PDB entry 7O4V | X-ray diffraction, 2.42 A resolution | chains B and D of the 4 polymer chains in the assembly

== Chain B ==
Protein: 3-hydroxyacyl-CoA dehydrogenase
Source organism: Mycobacterium tuberculosis H37Rv
Notes: EC 1.1.1.35
Reference sequence: O53872 (O53872_MYCTU); numbering as in UniProt (aligned over 1-720)
Amino-acid sequence (736 residues; each row starts with the number of its first residue; numbers below 1 keep their minus sign (Met-15 is residue -15)):
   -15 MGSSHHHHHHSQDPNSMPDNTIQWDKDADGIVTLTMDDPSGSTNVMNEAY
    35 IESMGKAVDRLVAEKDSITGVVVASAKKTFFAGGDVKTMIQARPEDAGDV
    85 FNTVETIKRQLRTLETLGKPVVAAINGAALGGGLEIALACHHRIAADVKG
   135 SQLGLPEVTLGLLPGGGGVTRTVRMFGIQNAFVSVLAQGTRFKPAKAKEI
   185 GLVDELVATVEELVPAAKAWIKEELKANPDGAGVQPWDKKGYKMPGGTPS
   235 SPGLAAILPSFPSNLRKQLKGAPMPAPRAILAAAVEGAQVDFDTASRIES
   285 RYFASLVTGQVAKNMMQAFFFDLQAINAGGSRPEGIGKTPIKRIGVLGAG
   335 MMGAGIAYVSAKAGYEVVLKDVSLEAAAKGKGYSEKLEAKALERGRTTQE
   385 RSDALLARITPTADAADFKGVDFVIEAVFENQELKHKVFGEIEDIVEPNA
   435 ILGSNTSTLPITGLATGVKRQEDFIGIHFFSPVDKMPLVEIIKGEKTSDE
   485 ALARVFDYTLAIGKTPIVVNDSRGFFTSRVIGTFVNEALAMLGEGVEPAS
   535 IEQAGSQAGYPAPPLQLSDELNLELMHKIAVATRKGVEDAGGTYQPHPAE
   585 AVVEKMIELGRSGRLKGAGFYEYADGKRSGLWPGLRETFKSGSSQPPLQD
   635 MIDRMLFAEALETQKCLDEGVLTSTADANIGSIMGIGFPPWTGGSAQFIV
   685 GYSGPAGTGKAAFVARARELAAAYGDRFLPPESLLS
Unresolved in the structure: -15 to -14, -4 to 0
Sequence notes: initiating methionine (-15); expression tag (-14 to 0)
Ligand contacts: NAD (nicotinamide-adenine-dinucleotide): Gly332, Ala333, Gly334, Met335, Met336, Gly337, Lys354, Asp355, Val356, Ala360, Glu410, Ala411, Val412, Phe413, Glu414, Leu418, Lys419, Lys421, Val422, Asn439, Thr440, Ser441, His462, Phe463
Reported in the primary citation:
  - catalytic residues: Ser512
  - catalytic residues: Glu119, Glu141, His462 (citing earlier work)

== Chain D ==
Protein: Putative acyltransferase Rv0859
Source organism: Mycobacterium tuberculosis (strain ATCC 25618 / H37Rv)
Notes: EC 2.3.1.-
Reference sequence: O53871 (Y0859_MYCTU); residues 1-403 here = UniProt positions 1-403
Amino-acid sequence (403 residues; row label = number of the first residue in the row):
     1 MSEEAFIYEAIRTPRGKQKNGSLHEVKPLSLVVGLIDELRKRHPDLDENL
    51 ISDVILGCVSPVGDQGGDIARAAVLASGMPVTSGGVQLNRFCASGLEAVN
   101 TAAQKVRSGWDDLVLAGGVESMSRVPMGSDGGAMGLDPATNYDVMFVPQS
   151 IGADLIATIEGFSREDVDAYALRSQQKAAEAWSGGYFAKSVVPVRDQNGL
   201 LILDHDEHMRPDTTKEGLAKLKPAFEGLAALGGFDDVALQKYHWVEKINH
   251 VHTGGNSSGIVDGAALVMIGSAAAGKLQGLTPRARIVATATSGADPVIML
   301 TGPTPATRKVLDRAGLTVDDIDLFELNEAFASVVLKFQKDLNIPDEKLNV
   351 NGGAIAMGHPLGATGAMILGTMVDELERRNARRALITLCIGGGMGVATII
   401 ERV
Unresolved in the structure: 226-227
Reported in the primary citation:
  - catalytic residues: Cys92, His359 (citing earlier work)

== How chain B and chain D interact ==
Residue-residue contacts (44):
  Pro233(B) - Leu136(D)  hydrophobic
  Ala240(B) - Leu231(D)
  Pro243(B) - Asn141(D)  hydrogen bond (backbone-side chain)
  Ser244(B) - Leu231(D)
  Pro246(B) - Pro138(D)  hydrophobic
  Pro246(B) - Asn141(D)
  Pro246(B) - Tyr142(D)
  Ser247(B) - Gly232(D)  hydrogen bond (side chain-backbone)
  Ser247(B) - Gly233(D)
  Ser247(B) - Phe234(D)
  Ser247(B) - Val237(D)
  Asn248(B) - Gly232(D)
  Asn248(B) - Gly233(D)
  Leu249(B) - Tyr142(D)  hydrophobic
  Arg250(B) - Tyr142(D)  hydrogen bond (side chain-backbone)
  Arg250(B) - Met145(D)
  Arg250(B) - Gln240(D)  hydrogen bond (backbone-side chain)
  Lys251(B) - Gly233(D)
  Lys251(B) - Asp236(D)  salt bridge
  Leu253(B) - Tyr142(D)
  Lys254(B) - Gln240(D)
  Gly255(B) - Gln240(D)
  Arg262(B) - Ala139(D)  hydrogen bond (side chain-backbone)
  Arg262(B) - Tyr142(D)
  Arg262(B) - Asp143(D)  salt bridge
  Leu265(B) - Pro138(D)  hydrophobic
  Ala266(B) - Ala139(D)  hydrophobic
  Val269(B) - Leu136(D)
  Val269(B) - Pro138(D)  hydrophobic
  Glu270(B) - Asp137(D)
  Gln273(B) - Leu136(D)
  Tyr286(B) - Ala139(D)
  Ala533(B) - His243(D)
  Ala533(B) - Trp244(D)
  Ala533(B) - Glu246(D)
  Ser534(B) - His243(D)  hydrogen bond
  Ser534(B) - Trp244(D)  hydrogen bond (side chain-backbone)
  Gln537(B) - Leu239(D)  hydrogen bond (side chain-backbone)
  Gln537(B) - Gln240(D)
  Gln537(B) - His243(D)
  Gln541(B) - Gln240(D)  hydrogen bond (side chain-backbone)
  Gly614(B) - Glu246(D)
  Leu615(B) - Glu246(D)  hydrogen bond (backbone-side chain)
  Leu632(B) - His243(D)
Other interface residues (no listed pair), chain B (31 interface residues in all): Ile241, Leu242, Ala256, Glu531
Other interface residues (no listed pair), chain D (22 interface residues in all): Gly135, Phe146, Val245

== In short ==
31 residues of chain B face 22 of chain D across their interface, with 10 hydrogen bonds and 2 salt bridges.
Polar pairs include Lys251(B)-Asp236(D), Arg262(B)-Asp143(D) and Pro243(B)-Asn141(D). Ligands of chain B: NAD.
From the paper: catalytic residues Ser512(B), Glu119(B) and Cys92(D) among others.
Chain B is 3-hydroxyacyl-CoA dehydrogenase (Mycobacterium tuberculosis H37Rv) and chain D is Putative
acyltransferase Rv0859 (Mycobacterium tuberculosis (strain ATCC 25618 / H37Rv)); the structure, Structure of
Mycobacterium tuberculosis beta-oxidation trifunctional enzyme in complex with oxidized nicotinamide adenine
dinucleotide, was determined by X-ray diffraction (same publication as 7O1G, 7O1I, 7O1J, 7O1K, 7O1L, 7O1M and
4 further entries).
